PDB entry 8TN0 | X-ray diffraction, 1.31 A resolution | chain A

== Chain A ==
Molecule: beta-lactamase
Organism: Klebsiella pneumoniae
Notes: EC 3.5.2.6
UniProt: A0A4Y5JTU1 (A0A4Y5JTU1_KLEPN); the author numbering skips numbers that UniProt does not, so the offset changes along the chain: 26-57 = UniProt 26-57; 59-252 = UniProt 58-251; 254-306 = UniProt 252-304
Chain sequence (282 residues; numbered 23 to 306; 2 numbers in that range are skipped by the numbering (no residue carries them; nothing is unmodelled there); the number before each row is that of its first residue):
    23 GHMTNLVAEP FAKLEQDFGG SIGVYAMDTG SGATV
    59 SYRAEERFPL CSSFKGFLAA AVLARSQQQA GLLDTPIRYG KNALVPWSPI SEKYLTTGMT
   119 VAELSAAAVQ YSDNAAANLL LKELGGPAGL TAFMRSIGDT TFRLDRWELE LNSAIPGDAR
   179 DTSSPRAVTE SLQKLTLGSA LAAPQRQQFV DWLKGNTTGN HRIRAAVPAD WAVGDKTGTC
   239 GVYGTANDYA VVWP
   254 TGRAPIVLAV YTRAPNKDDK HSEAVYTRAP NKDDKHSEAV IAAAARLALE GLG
Disordered / not traced: 23-29, 270-283
Disulfide bonds: C69-C238
Differences from the reference sequence: expression tag (23-25)
From the paper describing this entry:
  - conformationally variable residues (order/disorder transition): K270 to P283

== In short ==
The paper reports conformational variability at K270.
Chain A is beta-lactamase (Klebsiella pneumoniae); the structure, Crystal structure of KPC-44 carbapenemase
w/o cryoprotectant, was determined by X-ray diffraction, deposited together with 8TJM, 8TMR and 8TMT.
